PDB entry 7NSY | X-ray diffraction, 1.40 A resolution | chain AAA

[Chain AAA]
Molecule: Isoform A of Peptidoglycan-recognition protein LB
Organism: Drosophila melanogaster
Notes: EC 3.5.1.28
UniProtKB: Q8INK6 (PGPLB_DROME), isoform Q8INK6-2; numbering as in UniProt (aligned over 1-215)
Chain sequence (217 residues; numbered -1 to 215; the number before each row is that of its first residue; numbers below 1 keep their minus sign (Gly-1 is residue -1)):
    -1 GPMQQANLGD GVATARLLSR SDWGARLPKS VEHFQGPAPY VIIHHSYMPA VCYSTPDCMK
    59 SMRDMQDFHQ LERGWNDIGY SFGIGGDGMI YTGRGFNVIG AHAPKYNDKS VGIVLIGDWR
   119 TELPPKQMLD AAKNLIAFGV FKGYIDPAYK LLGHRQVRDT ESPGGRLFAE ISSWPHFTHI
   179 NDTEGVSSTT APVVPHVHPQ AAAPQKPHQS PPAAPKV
Unresolved in the structure: -1 to 13, 179-215
Disulfides: Cys50-Cys56
Differences from the reference sequence: expression tag (-1 to 0); engineered mutation Ser160 (Cys in Q8INK6)
Reported in the primary citation:
  - mutagenesis - H42A, H152A, C160S: decreased catalytic activity
  - mutagenesis - H42A, H152A, C160S: unchanged binding to DAP-type polymeric PGN
  - conformationally variable residues (loop rearrangement): Lys148 to Trp172
  - mutagenesis - H67A: unchanged catalytic activity on E. coli polymeric PGN
  - catalytic residues: Tyr78

[Overview]
The paper reports the catalytic residue Tyr78; H42A, H152A and C160S reduce catalytic activity.
Chain AAA is Isoform A of Peptidoglycan-recognition protein LB (Drosophila melanogaster); the structure,
Drosophila PGRP-LB C160S mutant, was determined by X-ray diffraction together with 7NSX, 7NSZ and 7NT0 from
the same study.
